PDB entry 4OZI | X-ray diffraction, 3.20 A resolution | chains A and B of the 5 polymer chains in the assembly

== Chain A ==
Molecule: HLA class II histocompatibility antigen, DQ alpha 1 chain
From: Homo sapiens
UniProt: P01909 (DQA1_HUMAN); the construct lacks a stretch of the UniProt sequence and is renumbered around it, so the offset changes along the chain: -1 to 9 = UniProt 24-34; 10-52 = UniProt 36-78; 54-181 = UniProt 79-206
Chain sequence (191 residues; row label = number of the first residue in the row; note: 1 number in that range is skipped by the numbering (no residue carries it; nothing is unmodelled there); numbers below 1 keep their minus sign (Glu-1 is residue -1)):
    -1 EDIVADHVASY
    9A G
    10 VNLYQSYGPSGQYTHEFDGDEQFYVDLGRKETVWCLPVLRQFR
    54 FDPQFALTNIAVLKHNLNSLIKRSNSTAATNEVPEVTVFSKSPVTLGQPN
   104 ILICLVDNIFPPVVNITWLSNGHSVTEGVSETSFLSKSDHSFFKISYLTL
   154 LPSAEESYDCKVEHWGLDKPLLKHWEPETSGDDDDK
Disordered / not traced: -1 to 0, 182-189
Disulfides: Cys107-Cys163
Covalent attachments: N-acetylglucosamine (NAG) linked to Asn118
Swiss-Prot annotation at these positions:
  - region: Glu179 to Glu181 (Connecting peptide)
  - glycosylation (N-linked (GlcNAc...) asparagine): Asn78, Asn118

== Chain B ==
Molecule: HLA class II histocompatibility antigen, DQ beta 1 chain
From: Homo sapiens
UniProt: Q5Y7D3 (Q5Y7D3_HUMAN); residues 1-192 here correspond to UniProt positions 33-224 (UniProt number = residue number + 32)
Chain sequence (213 residues; numbered -12 to 200; the number before each row is that of its first residue; numbers below 1 keep their minus sign (Gly-12 is residue -12)):
   -12 GGSIEGRGGSGASRDSPEDFVYQFKGMCYFTNGTERVRLVSRSIYNREEI
    38 VRFDSDVGEFRAVTLLGLPAAEYWNSQKDILERKRAAVDRVCRHNYQLEL
    88 RTTLQRRVEPTVTISPSRTEALNHHNLLVCSVTDFYPAQIKVRWFRNDQE
   138 ETAGVVSTPLIRNGDWTFQILVMLEMTPQRGDVYTCHVEHPSLQSPITVE
   188 WRAQSTGGDDDDK
Disordered / not traced: -12 to 2, 104-111, 191-200
Disulfides: Cys15-Cys79, Cys117-Cys173
Sequence notes: expression tag (-12 to 0, 193-200)
Bound ions: Ca2+ site 1: Glu96, Ser179, Gln181 (shared with 1 residue of chain D); Ca2+ site 2: Glu96 (shared with 2 residues of chain D)

== Chain A / chain B interface ==
Residue-residue contacts - 126 pairs, chain A then chain B:
  Ile1(A) with Tyr16(B); Arg25(B)
  Val2(A) with Thr18(B); Arg23(B)
  Ala3(A) with Tyr16(B), hydrophobic; Phe17(B); Thr18(B)
  Asp4(A) with Phe17(B), hydrogen bond (backbone-backbone); Thr18(B); Asn19(B), hydrogen bond (side chain-backbone)
  His5(A) with Tyr16(B); Phe17(B), hydrogen bond (backbone-backbone); Leu91(B)
  Val6(A) with Cys15(B); Tyr16(B), hydrophobic
  Ala7(A) with Met14(B); Cys15(B), hydrogen bond (backbone-backbone)
  Ser8(A) with Gly13(B); Met14(B)
  Tyr9(A) with Gly13(B), hydrogen bond (backbone-backbone); Cys15(B), hydrophobic; Val78(B), hydrophobic; Asn82(B); Glu86(B), hydrogen bond
  Gly9A(A) with Phe11(B); Lys12(B); Gly13(B), hydrogen bond (backbone-backbone)
  Val10(A) with Phe11(B)
  Asn11(A) with Gln10(B); Phe11(B), hydrogen bond (backbone-backbone)
  Leu12(A) with Val8(B), hydrophobic; Tyr9(B)
  Tyr13(A) with Val8(B); Tyr9(B), hydrogen bond (backbone-backbone)
  Gln14(A) with Asp6(B), hydrogen bond; Phe7(B); Val8(B)
  Ser15(A) with Glu5(B); Asp6(B), hydrogen bond; Phe7(B), hydrogen bond (side chain-backbone)
  Tyr16(A) with Asp6(B)
  Phe26(A) with Glu86(B); Trp153(B)
  Asp27(A) with Arg149(B), hydrogen bond (backbone-side chain)
  Gly28(A) with Arg149(B)
  Asp29(A) with Tyr123(B); Arg149(B), salt bridge; Gly151(B); Trp153(B); Phe155(B)
  Glu30(A) with Trp153(B), hydrogen bond (backbone-side chain)
  Gln31(A) with Glu86(B), hydrogen bond; Trp153(B)
  Leu45(A) with Arg93(B); Trp153(B)
  Val47(A) with Thr89(B)
  Leu48(A) with Thr89(B)
  Gln50(A) with Arg88(B); Thr89(B)
  Phe51(A) with Leu85(B), hydrophobic; Arg88(B); Thr89(B)
  Leu66(A) with Tyr9(B), hydrophobic; Phe11(B), hydrophobic
  Asn69(A) with Tyr9(B), hydrogen bond
  Leu70(A) with Phe7(B); Val8(B); Tyr9(B), hydrophobic; Tyr32(B), hydrophobic
  Leu73(A) with Tyr9(B), hydrophobic; Tyr32(B), hydrophobic; Leu53(B), hydrophobic
  Ile74(A) with Phe7(B), hydrophobic; Tyr32(B)
  Arg76(A) with Leu53(B); Pro56(B)
  Ser77(A) with Tyr32(B), hydrogen bond; Leu53(B)
  Thr80(A) with Phe7(B); Tyr32(B), hydrogen bond (backbone-side chain); Asn33(B), hydrogen bond (backbone-side chain)
  Ala81(A) with Asp6(B); Phe7(B); Asn33(B)
  Ala82(A) with Asp6(B), hydrogen bond (backbone-backbone); Asn33(B)
  Glu85(A) with Arg34(B), salt bridge
  Phe92(A) with Ile148(B), hydrophobic; Gln156(B)
  Ser93(A) with Gln156(B)
  Lys94(A) with Thr120(B); Asp121(B), salt bridge; Asn150(B); Asp152(B), salt bridge; Thr154(B), hydrogen bond; Gln156(B)
  Pro96(A) with Thr100(B); Thr120(B)
  Ile106(A) with Asn150(B)
  Asn111(A) with Arg34(B)
  Phe113(A) with Val8(B), hydrophobic; Gln10(B); Asn33(B); Arg34(B)
  Pro114(A) with Asp6(B); Val8(B), hydrophobic
  Pro115(A) with Val8(B)
  Val116(A) with Asp6(B)
  Ser139(A) with Lys12(B)
  Lys140(A) with Lys12(B), hydrogen bond (backbone-side chain)
  Asp142(A) with Arg34(B), salt bridge
  His143(A) with Gln10(B), hydrogen bond (backbone-side chain); Lys12(B), hydrogen bond; Ile31(B); Arg34(B); Glu36(B), salt bridge
  Ser144(A) with Arg34(B)
  Phe145(A) with Gln10(B)
  Ile148(A) with Asn150(B); Gly151(B)
  Tyr150(A) with Asn150(B), hydrogen bond (side chain-backbone); Gly151(B); Asp152(B), hydrogen bond (side chain-backbone)
  Trp168(A) with Ser3(B); Pro4(B); Asp6(B)
Interface residues without a listed pair, chain A (62 interface residues in all): Ser79, Asn84, Ser95, Phe146
Interface residues without a listed pair, chain B (51 interface residues in all): Arg29, Ile37, Tyr83, Thr90

== Overview ==
62 residues of chain A face 51 of chain B across their interface, with 26 hydrogen bonds and 6 salt bridges.
Polar pairs include Asp29(A)-Arg149(B), Glu85(A)-Arg34(B) and Lys94(A)-Asp121(B). N-acetylglucosamine is
covalently linked to Asn118(A). Glu96(B), Ser179(B) and Gln181(B) form the Ca2+ site 1.
Here chain A is HLA class II histocompatibility antigen, DQ alpha 1 chain and chain B is HLA class II
histocompatibility antigen, DQ beta 1 chain, both from Homo sapiens. Entry 4OZI (S2 protein complex) was
determined by X-ray diffraction (same publication as 4OZF and 4OZH).
